Entry 6UVA (electron microscopy, 2.30 A resolution); this record covers chains A and R of the 7 polymer chains in the assembly.

Chain A:
Protein: Guanine nucleotide-binding protein G(s) subunit alpha isoforms short
Source organism: Homo sapiens
UniProtKB: P63092 (GNAS2_HUMAN); residues 1-394 here = UniProt positions 1-394
Amino-acid sequence (394 residues; each row starts with the number of its first residue):
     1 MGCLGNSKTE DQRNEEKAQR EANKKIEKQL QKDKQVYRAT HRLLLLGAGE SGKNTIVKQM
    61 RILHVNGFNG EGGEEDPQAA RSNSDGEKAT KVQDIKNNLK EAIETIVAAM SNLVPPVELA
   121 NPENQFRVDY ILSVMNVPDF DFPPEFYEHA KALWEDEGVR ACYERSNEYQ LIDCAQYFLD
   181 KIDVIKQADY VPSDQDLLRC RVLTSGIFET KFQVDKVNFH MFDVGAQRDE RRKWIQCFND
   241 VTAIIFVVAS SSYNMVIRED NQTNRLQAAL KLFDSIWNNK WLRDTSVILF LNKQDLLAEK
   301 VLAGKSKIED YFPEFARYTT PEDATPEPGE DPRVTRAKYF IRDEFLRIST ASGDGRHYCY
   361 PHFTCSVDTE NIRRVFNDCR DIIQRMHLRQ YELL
Disordered / not traced: 1-15, 48-204, 252-261, 293-307, 364-370
Sequence notes: conflict Asn54 (Ser in P63092), Ala226 (Gly in P63092), Ala268 (Glu in P63092), Lys271 (Asn in P63092), Asp274 (Lys in P63092), Lys280 (Arg in P63092), Asp284 (Thr in P63092), Thr285 (Ile in P63092), Ser366 (Ala in P63092)

Chain R:
Protein: Calcitonin gene-related peptide type 1 receptor
Source organism: Homo sapiens
UniProtKB: Q16602 (CALRL_HUMAN); residue numbers follow UniProt; this construct covers 22-461
Amino-acid sequence (490 residues; each row starts with the number of its first residue; numbers below 1 keep their minus sign (Met-9 is residue -9)):
    -9 MKTIIALSYI FCLVFADYKD DDDLEVLFQG PAELEESPED SIQLGVTRNK IMTAQYECYQ
    51 KIMQDPIQQA EGVYCNRTWD GWLCWNDVAA GTESMQLCPD YFQDFDPSEK VTKICDQDGN
   111 WFRHPASNRT WTNYTQCNVN THEKVKTALN LFYLTIIGHG LSIASLLISL GIFFYFKSLS
   171 CQRITLHKNL FFSFVCNSVV TIIHLTAVAN NQALVATNPV SCKVSQFIHL YLMGCNYFWM
   231 LCEGIYLHTL IVVAVFAEKQ HLMWYYFLGW GFPLIPACIH AIARSLYYND NCWISSDTHL
   291 LYIIHGPICA ALLVNLFFLL NIVRVLITKL KVTHQAESNL YMKAVRATLI LVPLLGIEFV
   351 LIPWRPEGKI AEEVYDYIMH ILMHFQGLLV STIFCFFNGE VQAILRRNWN QYKIQFGNSF
   411 SNSEALRSAS YTVSTISDGP GYSHDCPSEH LNGKSIHDIE NVLLKPENLY NPAGLEVLFQ
   471 GPHHHHHHHH
Disordered / not traced: -9 to 34, 55-63, 107-109, 324-328, 355-361, 403-480
Sequence notes: initiating methionine (-9); expression tag (-8 to 21, 462-480)
Curated features (UniProtKB/Swiss-Prot):
  - region: Thr288, His289 (Required for RAMP3 interaction)
  - site: Gln202 (Required for ADM interaction), Gln250 (Required for RAMP3 interaction), Ser286 (Required for ADM2 interaction), Thr288 (Required for RAMP2 interaction), His295 (Required for ADM2 interaction), Trp354 (Required for ADM2 interaction), Met373 (Required for ADM interaction)
  - modified residue (Phosphoserine): Ser420, Ser445
  - glycosylation (N-linked (GlcNAc...) asparagine): Asn66, Asn118, Asn123
  - natural variant: Val205 (deletion: In LMPHM8; uncertain significance)
  - mutagenesis: Trp72 (W72A: Strongly reduced affinity for adrenomedullin), Phe92 (F92A: Strongly reduced affinity for adrenomedullin), Trp121 (W121A: Strongly reduced affinity for adrenomedullin)
Disulfides: Cys48-Cys74, Cys65-Cys105, Cys88-Cys127, Cys212-Cys282
Reported in the primary citation:
  - conformationally variable residues (helix shift, loop rearrangement): Val205, Val364

Interface between chain A and chain R:
Residue-residue contacts (36; chain A residue first):
  Gln35(A) - Glu248(R)
  Gln35(A) - Lys249(R)
  Arg38(A) - Phe246(R)
  Ala39(A) - Phe246(R)  hydrophobic
  Ala39(A) - Lys249(R)
  His41(A) - Phe246(R)
  Arg380(A) - Val242(R)
  Arg380(A) - Ala244(R)
  Asp381(A) - Lys319(R)  salt bridge
  Ile383(A) - Phe246(R)  hydrophobic
  Gln384(A) - Ile241(R)  hydrogen bond (side chain-backbone)
  Gln384(A) - Val242(R)
  Gln384(A) - Val315(R)
  Gln384(A) - Lys319(R)  hydrogen bond
  Arg385(A) - Lys319(R)  hydrogen bond (side chain-backbone)
  Arg385(A) - Val322(R)
  His387(A) - Leu240(R)  hydrogen bond (side chain-backbone)
  His387(A) - Val245(R)
  His387(A) - Ala247(R)
  Leu388(A) - Ile241(R)  hydrophobic
  Leu388(A) - Leu316(R)  hydrophobic
  Gln390(A) - Arg173(R)  hydrogen bond (backbone-side chain)
  Gln390(A) - Glu390(R)
  Tyr391(A) - Arg173(R)
  Tyr391(A) - Tyr236(R)
  Tyr391(A) - Leu237(R)
  Glu392(A) - Arg336(R)  hydrogen bond (backbone-side chain)
  Glu392(A) - Ile340(R)
  Glu392(A) - Asn388(R)  hydrogen bond
  Glu392(A) - Gly389(R)  hydrogen bond (side chain-backbone)
  Glu392(A) - Glu390(R)
  Leu393(A) - Leu316(R)
  Leu393(A) - Arg336(R)  hydrogen bond (backbone-side chain)
  Leu393(A) - Ala337(R)  hydrophobic
  Leu393(A) - Leu341(R)  hydrophobic
  Leu394(A) - Leu320(R)  hydrophobic
Interface residues without a listed pair, chain A (18 interface residues in all): Thr40, Val217
Interface residues without a listed pair, chain R (25 interface residues in all): His177
The authors on this interface:
  - interface residues, chain R: Phe246(R)

Overview:
The interface between chain A and chain R involves 18 residues on one side and 25 on the other, with 9
hydrogen bonds and 1 salt bridge. Polar contacts include Asp381(A)-Lys319(R), Gln384(A)-Ile241(R) and
Gln384(A)-Lys319(R). UniProt lists 3 mutagenesis sites on chain R. From the paper: the interface residue
Phe246(R); conformational variability at Val205(R) and Val364(R).
Here chain A is Guanine nucleotide-binding protein G(s) subunit alpha isoforms short and chain R is Calcitonin
gene-related peptide type 1 receptor, both from Homo sapiens. Entry 6UVA (CryoEM Structure of the active
Adrenomedullin 2 receptor G protein complex with adrenomedullin 2 peptide) was determined by electron
microscopy (same publication as 6UUS and 6UUN).
